8Q6H - chain A; structure by X-ray diffraction, 1.94 A resolution.

[Chain A]
Molecule: Phosphatidylinositol 4-kinase beta
Organism: Homo sapiens
Notes: EC 2.7.1.67
UniProt: chimeric construct of Q9UBF8, A0A0B4J1S8: residues 291-503 from Q9UBF8 (PI4KB_HUMAN), isoform Q9UBF8-2 positions 291-415 (offset varies); residues 504-801 from A0A0B4J1S8 positions 531-828 (UniProt number = residue number + 27)
Sequence (424 residues; each row starts with the number of its first residue; note: 88 numbers in that range are skipped by the numbering (no residue carries them; nothing is unmodelled there)):
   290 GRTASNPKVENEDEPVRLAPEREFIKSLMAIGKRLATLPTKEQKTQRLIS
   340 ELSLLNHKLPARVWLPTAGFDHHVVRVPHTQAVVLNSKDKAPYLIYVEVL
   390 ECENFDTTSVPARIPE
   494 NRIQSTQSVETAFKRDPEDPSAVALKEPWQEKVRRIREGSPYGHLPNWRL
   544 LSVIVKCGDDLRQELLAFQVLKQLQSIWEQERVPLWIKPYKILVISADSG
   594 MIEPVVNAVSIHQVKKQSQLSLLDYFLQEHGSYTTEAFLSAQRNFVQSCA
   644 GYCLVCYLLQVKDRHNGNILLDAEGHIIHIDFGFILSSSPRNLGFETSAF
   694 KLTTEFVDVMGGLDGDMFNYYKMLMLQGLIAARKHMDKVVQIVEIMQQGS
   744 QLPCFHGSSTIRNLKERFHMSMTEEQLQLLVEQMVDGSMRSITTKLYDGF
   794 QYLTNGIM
Unresolved in the structure: 290-302, 494-519
Glycans and other covalent adducts: compound KI7 linked to Tyr385, Lys549
Differences from the reference sequence: expression tag (290); engineered mutation Gln497 (Arg409 in Q9UBF8), Gln500 (Arg412 in Q9UBF8)
Ion coordination: Mg2+: Val587, Ile588, Gln794, Thr797, Gly799
Small-molecule neighbours: KI7 (3-(3-fluorosulfonyloxy-4-methoxy-phenyl)-7-[(4-fluorosulfonyloxyphenyl)methylamino]-2,5-dimethyl-pyrazolo[1,5-a]pyrimidine): Leu374, Pro381, Leu383, Glu520, Trp522, Lys525, Ile547, Leu554, Glu557, Tyr583, Ile595, Glu596, Pro597, Val598, Val599, Ala601, Leu663, Ile673, Asp674
UniProt features mapped onto this chain:
  - modified residue: Ser294 (Phosphoserine)

[Summary]
Compound KI7 is covalently linked to Lys549. Val587, Ile588, Gln794, Thr797 and Gly799 form the Mg2+ site.
Chain A is Phosphatidylinositol 4-kinase beta (Homo sapiens); the structure, Human PI4KIIIB in complex with
covalently bound inhibitor (compound 11), was determined by X-ray diffraction, deposited together with 8Q6F
and 8Q6G.
